PDB entry 4Q9Q | X-ray diffraction, 2.45 A resolution | chains H and R of the 3 polymer chains in the assembly

== Chain H ==
Protein: Fab BL3-6, HEAVY CHAIN
From: Mus musculus
Notes: antibody fragment or engineered binder
Sequence (225 residues; each row starts with the number of its first residue):
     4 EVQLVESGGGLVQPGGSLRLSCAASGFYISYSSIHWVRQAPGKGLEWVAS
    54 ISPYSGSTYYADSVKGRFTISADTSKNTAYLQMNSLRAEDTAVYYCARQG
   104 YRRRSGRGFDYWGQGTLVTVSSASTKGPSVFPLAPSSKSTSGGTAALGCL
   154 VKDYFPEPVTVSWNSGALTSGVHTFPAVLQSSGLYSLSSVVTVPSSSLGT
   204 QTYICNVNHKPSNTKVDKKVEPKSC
Disulfides: Cys-25/Cys-99, Cys-152/Cys-208

== Chain R ==
Molecule: Spinach RNA aptamer
Sequence (84 nucleotides; each row starts with the number of its first residue):
     1 GGACGCGACCGAAAUGGUGAAGGACGGGUCCAGUGCGAAACACGCACUGU
    51 UGAGUAGAGUGUGAGCUCCGUAACUGGUCGCGUC
Modified / non-standard residues: GDP (guanosine-5'-diphosphate) at position 1
Metal / ion sites: K+: G22, G23, G26, G27, G54, G59
Ligand contacts: 2ZZ ((5Z)-5-(3-bromobenzylidene)-2,3-dimethyl-3,5-dihydro-4H-imidazol-4-one): G23, G28, U29, U50, A53, G54, A58, G59
From the paper describing this entry:
  - mutagenesis - G28C: abolished stability

== Chain H / chain R interface ==
Contacting residue pairs (23; chain H residue first):
  Tyr-34(H) / A38(R)  stacking on the base
  His-38(H) / A40(R)  base contact
  Ser-55(H) / C41(R)  base contact
  Pro-56(H) / A39(R)  sugar contact
  Pro-56(H) / A40(R)  phosphate contact
  Pro-56(H) / C41(R)  hydrogen bond to the base
  Tyr-57(H) / A38(R)  hydrogen bond to the sugar
  Tyr-57(H) / A39(R)  stacking on the base
  Tyr-57(H) / A42(R)  base contact
  Ser-58(H) / C41(R)  hydrogen bond to the base
  Ser-58(H) / A42(R)  base contact
  Ser-60(H) / C41(R)  hydrogen bond to the base
  Tyr-62(H) / C41(R)  hydrogen bond to the sugar
  Gln-102(H) / A40(R)  hydrogen bond to the base
  Gly-103(H) / A39(R)  phosphate contact
  Tyr-104(H) / A38(R)  base contact
  Tyr-104(H) / A39(R)  phosphate contact
  Arg-105(H) / C36(R)  salt bridge to the phosphate
  Arg-105(H) / G37(R)  hydrogen bond to the base
  Arg-105(H) / A39(R)  hydrogen bond to the phosphate
  Arg-105(H) / A40(R)  sugar contact
  Arg-106(H) / G37(R)  phosphate contact
  Arg-110(H) / A40(R)  hydrogen bond to the sugar
Also at the interface, not in a pair above, chain H (15 interface residues in all): Ser-36

== Summary ==
Chain H and chain R form an interface of 15 and 7 residues respectively; the contacts include 9 hydrogen
bonds, 1 salt bridge and 2 aromatic stacking contacts. Polar contacts include Pro-56(H)/C41(R),
Ser-58(H)/C41(R) and Ser-60(H)/C41(R). Chain R binds compound 2ZZ. The paper reports that G28C of chain R
abolishes stability.
Here chain H is Fab BL3-6, HEAVY CHAIN (Mus musculus) and chain R is Spinach RNA aptamer. Entry 4Q9Q (Crystal
structure of an RNA aptamer bound to bromo-ligand analog in complex with Fab) was determined by X-ray
diffraction together with 4KZD, 4KZE and 4Q9R from the same study.
